5N7B - chains H and I; structure by X-ray diffraction, 1.70 A resolution.

Chain H:
Name: Ig heavy chain V-III region J606, Ig lambda-1 chain V region S43
Source organism: Mus musculus
Reference sequence: chimeric construct of P01801, P01727: residues 1-118 from P01801 (HVM32_MOUSE) positions 1-114 (offset varies); residues 1007-1117 from P01727 positions 19-129 (UniProt number = residue number - 988)
Chain sequence (244 residues; numbered 1 to 1117; 873 numbers in that range are skipped by the numbering (no residue carries them; nothing is unmodelled there); the number before each row is that of its first residue):
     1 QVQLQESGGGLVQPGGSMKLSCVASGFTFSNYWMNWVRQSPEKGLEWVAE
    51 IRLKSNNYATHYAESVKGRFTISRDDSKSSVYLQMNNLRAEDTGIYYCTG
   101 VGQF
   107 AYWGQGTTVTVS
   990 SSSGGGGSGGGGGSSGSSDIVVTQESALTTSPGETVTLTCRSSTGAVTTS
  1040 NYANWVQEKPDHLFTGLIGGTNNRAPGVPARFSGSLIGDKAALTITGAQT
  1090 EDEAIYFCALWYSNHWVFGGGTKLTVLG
Disordered / not traced: 990-1007
Sequence notes: conflict Gln-1 (Glu in P01801), Gln-3 (Lys in P01801), Gln-5 (Glu in P01801), Gly-102 (Thr100 in P01801), Gln-103 (Gly101 in P01801), Thr-114 (Leu110 in P01801), Asp-1008 (Gln20 in P01727), Ile-1009 (Ala21 in P01727), Ala-1087 (Thr99 in P01727), Ile-1094 (Met106 in P01727); insertion (100-101); linker (990-1006)
Disulfides: Cys-22/Cys-98, Cys-1029/Cys-1097
From the paper describing this entry:
  - binding site for 2-acetamido-2-deoxy-alpha-D-galactopyranose: Trp-33

Chain I:
Name: APD(CG6)RP(NH2) peptide
Chain sequence (7 residues; each row starts with the number of its first residue):
     1 APDXRPX
Modified / non-standard residues: CG6 (beta-Methyl-Cysteine) at position 4; NH2 (amino group) at position 7
Covalent attachments: 2-acetamido-2-deoxy-alpha-D-galactopyranose (A2G) linked to CG6_4

How chain H and chain I interact:
Pairs across the interface (17):
  Asn-31(H) with Arg-5(I), hydrogen bond (backbone-side chain)
  Tyr-32(H) with Asp-3(I); Arg-5(I); Pro-6(I), hydrogen bond (side chain-backbone); NH2_7(I)
  Trp-33(H) with Ala-1(I); Pro-2(I); Asp-3(I), hydrogen bond (backbone-side chain)
  Leu-53(H) with Arg-5(I)
  Gln-103(H) with Asp-3(I), hydrogen bond (side chain-backbone); CG6_4(I)
  Tyr-1041(H) with Ala-1(I); Pro-2(I); CG6_4(I)
  Trp-1100(H) with Ala-1(I); Pro-2(I)
  Trp-1105(H) with Pro-2(I), hydrophobic
Also at the interface, not in a pair above, chain H (10 interface residues in all): Val-101, Gly-102

In short:
10 residues of chain H face 7 of chain I across their interface, with 4 hydrogen bonds. Polar contacts include
Asn-31(H)/Arg-5(I), Tyr-32(H)/Pro-6(I) and Trp-33(H)/Asp-3(I). Covalently linked
2-acetamido-2-deoxy-alpha-D-galactopyranose: at CG6_4(I). The paper reports a binding site for
2-acetamido-2-deoxy-alpha-D-galactopyranose at Trp-33(H).
Here chain H is Ig heavy chain V-III region J606, Ig lambda-1 chain V region S43 (Mus musculus) and chain I is
APD(CG6)RP(NH2) peptide. Entry 5N7B (Understanding the singular conformational landscape of the Tn antigens:
Sulfur-for- oxygen substitution in the glycosidic linkage ...) was determined by X-ray diffraction together
with 6FRJ from the same study.
